PDB entry 1H2J | X-ray diffraction, 1.15 A resolution | chain A

[Chain A]
Protein: Endoglucanase 5A
Source organism: Bacillus agaradhaerens
Notes: EC 3.2.1.4; fragment: catalytic core domain only, residues 27-329
UniProt: O85465 (GUN5_BACAG); residues 1-303 here correspond to UniProt positions 27-329 (UniProt number = residue number + 26)
Amino-acid sequence (303 residues; row label = number of the first residue in the row):
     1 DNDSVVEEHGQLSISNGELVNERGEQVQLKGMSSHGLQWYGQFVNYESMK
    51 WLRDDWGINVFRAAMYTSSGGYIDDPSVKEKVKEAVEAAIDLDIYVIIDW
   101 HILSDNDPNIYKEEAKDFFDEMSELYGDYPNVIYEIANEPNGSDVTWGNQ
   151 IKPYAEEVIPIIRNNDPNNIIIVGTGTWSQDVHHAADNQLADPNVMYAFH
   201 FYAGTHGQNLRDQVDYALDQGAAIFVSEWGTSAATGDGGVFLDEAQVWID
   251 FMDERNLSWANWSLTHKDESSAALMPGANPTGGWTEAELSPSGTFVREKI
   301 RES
Unresolved in the structure: 1-3
Curated features (UniProtKB/Swiss-Prot):
  - active site: Glu-139 (Proton donor), Glu-228 (Nucleophile)
  - binding site (substrate): His-35, Trp-39, Tyr-40, Tyr-66, His-101, Tyr-202, Ala-234, Thr-235, Trp-262, Lys-267 to Glu-269
Covalently attached groups: UNHYDROLYSED (DCB) linked to Glu-228
Residues lining bound ligands: UNHYDROLYSED (DCB; 2,4-dinitrophenyl-2-deoxy-2-fluoro-beta-D-cellobioside): His-35, Trp-39, Tyr-66, His-101, Leu-103, Asn-138, Glu-139, Trp-178, Gln-180, Tyr-202, Ala-234, Thr-235, Gly-236, Trp-262, Lys-267, Glu-269, Ser-271

[Summary]
Covalently linked UNHYDROLYSED: at Glu-228. UniProt lists active-site residues Glu-139 and Glu-228 and 12
substrate-binding residues.
Chain A is Endoglucanase 5A (Bacillus agaradhaerens); the structure, Endoglucanase CEL5A in complex with
unhydrolysed and covalently linked 2,4-dinitrophenyl-2-deoxy-2-fluoro-cellobioside at 1.15 A resolution, was
determined by X-ray diffraction together with 1H11 and 1HF6 from the same study.
